Entry 1LTA (X-ray diffraction, 2.20 A resolution); this record covers chains A and C of the 7 polymer chains in the assembly.

Chain A:
Protein: Heat-labile enterotoxin, subunit A
Source organism: Escherichia coli
UniProt: P06717 (ELAP_ECOLI); residues 1-188 here correspond to UniProt positions 19-206 (UniProt number = residue number + 18)
Amino-acid sequence (188 residues; numbered 1 to 188; the number before each row is that of its first residue):
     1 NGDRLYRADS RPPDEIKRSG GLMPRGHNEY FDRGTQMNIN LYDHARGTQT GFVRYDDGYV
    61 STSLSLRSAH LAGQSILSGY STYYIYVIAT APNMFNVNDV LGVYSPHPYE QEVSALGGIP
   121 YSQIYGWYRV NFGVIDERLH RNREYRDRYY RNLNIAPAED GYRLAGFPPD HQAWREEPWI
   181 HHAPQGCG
Curated features (UniProtKB/Swiss-Prot):
  - active site: Glu-112

Chain C:
Protein: Heat-labile enterotoxin, subunit A
Source organism: Escherichia coli
UniProt: P06717 (ELAP_ECOLI); residues 192-240 here correspond to UniProt positions 210-258 (UniProt number = residue number + 18)
Amino-acid sequence (49 residues; each row starts with the number of its first residue):
   192 RTITGDTCNE ETQNLSTIYL REYQSKVKRQ IFSDYQSEVD IYNRIRDEL
Unresolved in the structure: 192-195

Chain A / chain C interface:
Disulfides between the chains: Cys-187(A)/Cys-199(C)
Contacting residue pairs (48):
  Tyr-30(A) / Tyr-214(C)
  Tyr-30(A) / Gln-215(C)  hydrogen bond (backbone-side chain)
  Phe-31(A) / Gln-215(C)
  Phe-31(A) / Val-218(C)  hydrophobic
  Phe-31(A) / Lys-219(C)
  Phe-31(A) / Ile-222(C)  hydrophobic
  Arg-33(A) / Arg-212(C)
  Arg-33(A) / Gln-215(C)  hydrogen bond
  Arg-33(A) / Lys-219(C)
  Gln-36(A) / Arg-212(C)  hydrogen bond
  Met-37(A) / Gln-204(C)  hydrogen bond (backbone-side chain)
  Asn-38(A) / Gln-204(C)  hydrogen bond
  Ile-39(A) / Gln-204(C)  hydrogen bond (backbone-side chain)
  Ile-39(A) / Ser-207(C)
  Ile-39(A) / Thr-208(C)
  Asn-40(A) / Thr-203(C)
  Ala-91(A) / Tyr-214(C)
  Pro-92(A) / Tyr-210(C)  hydrogen bond (backbone-side chain)
  Asn-93(A) / Tyr-214(C)
  Phe-95(A) / Tyr-210(C)
  Leu-116(A) / Ser-207(C)
  Leu-116(A) / Leu-211(C)
  Gly-117(A) / Leu-211(C)
  Pro-120(A) / Val-218(C)  hydrophobic
  Gln-123(A) / Tyr-214(C)  hydrogen bond
  Arg-146(A) / Gln-221(C)
  Arg-146(A) / Asp-225(C)  salt bridge
  Tyr-149(A) / Lys-217(C)
  Tyr-149(A) / Gln-221(C)
  Tyr-150(A) / Tyr-214(C)  hydrogen bond
  Ala-156(A) / Tyr-210(C)
  Leu-164(A) / Leu-206(C)  hydrophobic
  Leu-164(A) / Ser-207(C)
  Gly-166(A) / Thr-203(C)
  Phe-167(A) / Cys-199(C)
  Pro-169(A) / Gly-196(C)
  Pro-169(A) / Cys-199(C)  hydrophobic
  Pro-169(A) / Asn-200(C)
  Trp-174(A) / Cys-199(C)
  Pro-184(A) / Glu-202(C)
  Pro-184(A) / Thr-203(C)
  Pro-184(A) / Leu-206(C)  hydrophobic
  Gln-185(A) / Thr-198(C)
  Gln-185(A) / Cys-199(C)
  Gln-185(A) / Glu-202(C)  hydrogen bond (backbone-side chain)
  Gly-186(A) / Thr-198(C)
  Gly-186(A) / Cys-199(C)
  Cys-187(A) / Cys-199(C)  disulfide
Other interface residues (no listed pair), chain A (33 interface residues in all): Ser-122, Asp-160, Arg-163, Pro-168

In short:
33 residues of chain A and 21 residues of chain C are in contact; the contacts include 1 disulfide bond, 10
hydrogen bonds and 1 salt bridge. Among the polar pairs are Arg-146(A)/Asp-225(C), Tyr-30(A)/Gln-215(C) and
Arg-33(A)/Gln-215(C).
Here chain A is Heat-labile enterotoxin, subunit A and chain C is Heat-labile enterotoxin, subunit A, both
from Escherichia coli. Entry 1LTA (2.2 angstroms crystal structure of E. coli heat-labile enterotoxin (lt)
with bound galactose) was determined by X-ray diffraction.
